Entry 9NHN (electron microscopy, 3.90 A resolution); this record covers chains D and E of the 8 polymer chains in the assembly.

[Chain D]
Protein: BG505-CH505 Transmembrane protein gp41
Organism: Human immunodeficiency virus 1
Sequence (153 residues; numbered 512 to 664; the number before each row is that of its first residue):
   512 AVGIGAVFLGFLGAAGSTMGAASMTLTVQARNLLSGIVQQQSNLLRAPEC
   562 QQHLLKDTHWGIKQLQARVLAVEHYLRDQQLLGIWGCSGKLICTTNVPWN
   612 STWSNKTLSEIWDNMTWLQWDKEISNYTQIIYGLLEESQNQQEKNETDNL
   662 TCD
Not modelled in the structure: 512-520, 540-567
Cystine bridges: Cys598-Cys604
Covalent attachments: N-acetylglucosamine (NAG) linked to Asn611, Asn616, Asn637, Asn656

[Chain E]
Protein: BG505-CH505 Envelope glycoprotein gp120
Organism: Human immunodeficiency virus 1
Sequence (504 residues; numbered -4 to 513 plus 1 insertion-coded residue; 15 numbers in that range are skipped by the numbering (no residue carries them; nothing is unmodelled there); the number before each row is that of its first residue; numbers below 1 keep their minus sign (Met-4 is residue -4)):
    -4 MDAMKRGLCCVLLLCGAVFVSPSQEIHARFRRGARAENLWVTVYYGVPVW
    46 KDAETTLFCASDAKAYETEKHNVWATHCCVPTDPNPQEIVLENVTENFNM
    96 WKNNMVEQMHEDIISLWDQSLKPCVKLTPLCVTLNCTNATASNSSIIEG
   154 MKNCSFNITTELRDKREKKNALFYKLDIVQLDGNSSQYRLINCNTSAITQ
   204 ACPKVSFEPIPIHYCAPAGFAILKCNNKTFTGTGPCNNVSTVQCTHGIKP
   254 VVSTQLLLNGSLAEGEIIIRSENITDNGKTILVHLNESVKIECTRPNNKT
   304 RTSIRI
   312 GPGQAFYATGQV
  323A I
   324 GDIREAYCNISESTWNETLGKVVKQLRKHFPH
   357 KNITFQPSSGGDLEVTTHSFNCGGEFFYCNTSGLFNSTW
   397 ISNTSVQGSNSTGSNDSITLPCRIKQIINMWQEVGRAMYAPPIQGNITCV
   447 SNITGLILTRD
   460 GGKNNTETFRPGGGDMRDNWRSELYKYKVVKIEPLGVAPTACKRRVVGRR
   510 RRRR
Not modelled in the structure: -4 to 31, 57-65, 397-411, 460-463, 507-513
Cystine bridges: Cys54-Cys73, Cys119-Cys205, Cys126-Cys196, Cys131-Cys157, Cys218-Cys247, Cys228-Cys239, Cys296-Cys331, Cys378-Cys445, Cys385-Cys418
Covalent attachments: N-acetylglucosamine (NAG) linked to Asn88, Asn130, Asn133, Asn156, Asn160, Asn230, Asn241, Asn262, Asn289, Asn301, Asn332, Asn339, Asn386, Asn392, Asn442, Asn448

[How chain D and chain E interact]
Pairs across the interface (6; chain D residue first):
  Thr658(D) - Thr499(E)
  Thr658(D) - Cys501(E)
  Asp659(D) - Cys501(E)  hydrogen bond (backbone-side chain)
  Asn660(D) - Ala500(E)
  Cys663(D) - Cys501(E)  disulfide
  Asp664(D) - Arg504(E)  salt bridge
Other interface residues (no listed pair), chain D (6 interface residues in all): Glu657
Disulfides between the chains: Cys663(D)-Cys501(E)

[Summary]
6 residues of chain D and 4 residues of chain E are in contact; the contacts include 1 disulfide bond, 1
hydrogen bond and 1 salt bridge. Polar pairs include Asp664(D)-Arg504(E) and Asp659(D)-Cys501(E). Covalently
linked N-acetylglucosamine: at Asn611(D), Asn616(D), Asn637(D) and Asn656(D).
Chain D is BG505-CH505 Transmembrane protein gp41 and chain E is BG505-CH505 Envelope glycoprotein gp120, both
from Human immunodeficiency virus 1; the structure, BG505-CH505 Env glycoprotein in complex with NHP pAb
V1V2V3-2 isolated from animal RUu18 at week 14, was determined by electron microscopy together with 9NHH,
9NHI, 9NHJ, 9NHK, 9NHL, 9NHM, 9NHO and 9NI9 from the same study.
